7Q59 - chains A and B of the 12 polymer chains in the assembly; structure by electron microscopy, 4.36 A resolution (low resolution: residue-level contacts below are approximate; hydrogen-bond / salt-bridge calls are withheld).

[Chain A (and B)]
Name: DNA-directed RNA polymerase subunit alpha
Organism: Mycobacterium tuberculosis H37Rv
Notes: EC 2.7.7.6; chain B of this document is another copy of the same molecule, construct and numbering; everything in this record applies to it too
UniProt: P9WGZ1 (RPOA_MYCTU); residue numbers follow UniProt; this construct covers 1-347
Chain sequence (347 residues; numbered 1 to 347; the number before each row is that of its first residue):
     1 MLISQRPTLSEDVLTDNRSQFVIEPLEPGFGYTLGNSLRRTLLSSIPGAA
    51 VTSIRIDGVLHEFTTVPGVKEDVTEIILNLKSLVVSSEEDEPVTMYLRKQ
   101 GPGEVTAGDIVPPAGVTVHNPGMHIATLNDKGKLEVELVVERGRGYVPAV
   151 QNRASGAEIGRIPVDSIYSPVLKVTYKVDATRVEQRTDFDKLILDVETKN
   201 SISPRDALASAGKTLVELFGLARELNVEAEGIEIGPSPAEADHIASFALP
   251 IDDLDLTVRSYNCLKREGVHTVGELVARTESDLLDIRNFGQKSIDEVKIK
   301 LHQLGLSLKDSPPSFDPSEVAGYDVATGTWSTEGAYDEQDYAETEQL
Disordered / not traced: 1-3, 227-347 (chain B: 1-2, 233-347)

[How chain A and chain B interact]
Contacting residue pairs - 51 pairs, chain A then chain B:
  Gln5(A) - Arg144(B)
  Thr8(A) - Leu221(B)
  Leu9(A) - Leu221(B)
  Glu27(A) - Ser44(B)
  Glu27(A) - Ser45(B)
  Glu27(A) - Arg144(B)
  Gly29(A) - Arg40(B)
  Phe30(A) - Arg40(B)
  Phe30(A) - Thr41(B)
  Phe30(A) - Leu218(B)
  Thr33(A) - Asn36(B)
  Thr33(A) - Ser37(B)
  Thr33(A) - Arg40(B)
  Leu34(A) - Leu218(B)
  Leu34(A) - Phe219(B)
  Ser37(A) - Thr33(B)
  Arg40(A) - Gly29(B)
  Arg40(A) - Thr33(B)
  Arg144(A) - Ile3(B)
  Arg144(A) - Gln5(B)
  Glu184(A) - Gln151(B)
  Gln185(A) - Gln151(B)
  Arg186(A) - Glu141(B)
  Arg186(A) - Arg142(B)
  Arg186(A) - Gly143(B)
  Arg186(A) - Gln151(B)
  Arg205(A) - Leu225(B)
  Asp206(A) - Asn226(B)
  Ala209(A) - Ala222(B)
  Ala209(A) - Asn226(B)
  Ser210(A) - Glu230(B)
  Gly212(A) - Ala222(B)
  Lys213(A) - Arg223(B)
  Lys213(A) - Glu228(B)
  Lys213(A) - Ala229(B)
  Thr214(A) - Glu230(B)
  Leu215(A) - Phe219(B)
  Val216(A) - Phe219(B)
  Glu217(A) - Gly231(B)
  Leu218(A) - Phe30(B)
  Leu218(A) - Leu34(B)
  Phe219(A) - Leu34(B)
  Phe219(A) - Ser37(B)
  Phe219(A) - Leu215(B)
  Phe219(A) - Val216(B)
  Phe219(A) - Phe219(B)
  Leu221(A) - Thr8(B)
  Ala222(A) - Leu208(B)
  Ala222(A) - Ala209(B)
  Arg223(A) - Lys213(B)
  Asn226(A) - Arg205(B)
Also at the interface, not in a pair above, chain A (39 interface residues in all): Ser4, Phe21, Leu38, Thr41, Ser45, Pro47, Leu208, Gly220, Leu225
Also at the interface, not in a pair above, chain B (39 interface residues in all): Leu26, Glu27, Gly220, Ile232

[In short]
Chain A and chain B each contribute 39 residues to their interface.
Both chains are DNA-directed RNA polymerase subunit alpha (Mycobacterium tuberculosis H37Rv). Entry 7Q59
(Cryo-EM structure of Mycobacterium tuberculosis RNA polymerase holoenzyme dimer comprising sigma factor SigB)
was determined by electron microscopy, deposited together with 7Z8Q, 7ZF2, 7Q4U and 7PP4.
